Entry 7OTK (X-ray diffraction, 2.95 A resolution); this record covers chains C and D of the 4 polymer chains in the assembly.

== Chain C ==
Name: Reverse transcriptase/ribonuclease H
From: Human immunodeficiency virus type 1 group M subtype B (isolate BH10)
Notes: EC 2.7.7.49, 2.7.7.7, 3.1.26.13, 3.1.13.2
UniProt: P03366 (POL_HV1B1); residues 1-554 here correspond to UniProt positions 600-1153 (UniProt number = residue number + 599)
Amino-acid sequence (556 residues; row label = number of the first residue in the row; numbers below 1 keep their minus sign (Met-1 is residue -1)):
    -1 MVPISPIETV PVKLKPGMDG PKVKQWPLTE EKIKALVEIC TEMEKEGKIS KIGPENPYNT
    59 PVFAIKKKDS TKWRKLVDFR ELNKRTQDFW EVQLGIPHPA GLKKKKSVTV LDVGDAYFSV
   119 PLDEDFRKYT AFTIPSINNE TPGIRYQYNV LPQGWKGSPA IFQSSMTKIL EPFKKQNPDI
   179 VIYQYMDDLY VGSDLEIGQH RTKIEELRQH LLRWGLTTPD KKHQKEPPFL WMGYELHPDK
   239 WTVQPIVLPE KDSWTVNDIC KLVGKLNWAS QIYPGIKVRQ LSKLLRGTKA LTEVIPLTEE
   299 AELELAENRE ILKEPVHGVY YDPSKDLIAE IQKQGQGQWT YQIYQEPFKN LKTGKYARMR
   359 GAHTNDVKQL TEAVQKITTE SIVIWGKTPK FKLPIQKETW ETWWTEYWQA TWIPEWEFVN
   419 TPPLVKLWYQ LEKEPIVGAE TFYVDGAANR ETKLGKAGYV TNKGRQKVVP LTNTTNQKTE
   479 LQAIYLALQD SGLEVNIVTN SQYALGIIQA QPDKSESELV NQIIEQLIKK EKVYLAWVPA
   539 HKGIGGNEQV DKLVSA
Disordered / not traced: -1
Construct notes: initiating methionine (-1); expression tag (0); conflict Cys258 (Gln857 in P03366), Ser280 (Cys879 in P03366), Asn498 (Asp1097 in P03366)
UniProt features mapped onto this chain:
  - region: Phe227 to His235 (RT 'primer grip')
  - motif: Trp398 to Trp414 (Tryptophan repeat motif)
  - binding site (Mg(2+)): Asp110, Asp185, Asp186, Asp443, Glu478, Asp549
  - site: Trp401 (Essential for RT p66/p51 heterodimerization), Trp414 (Essential for RT p66/p51 heterodimerization), Phe440, Tyr441 (Cleavage)

== Chain D ==
Name: Reverse transcriptase/ribonuclease H
From: Human immunodeficiency virus type 1 group M subtype B (isolate BH10)
Notes: EC 2.7.7.49, 2.7.7.7, 3.1.26.13, 3.1.13.2
UniProt: P03366 (POL_HV1B1); residues 1-428 here correspond to UniProt positions 600-1027 (UniProt number = residue number + 599)
Amino-acid sequence (428 residues; numbered 1 to 428; the number before each row is that of its first residue):
     1 PISPIETVPV KLKPGMDGPK VKQWPLTEEK IKALVEICTE MEKEGKISKI GPENPYNTPV
    61 FAIKKKDSTK WRKLVDFREL NKRTQDFWEV QLGIPHPAGL KKKKSVTVLD VGDAYFSVPL
   121 DEDFRKYTAF TIPSINNETP GIRYQYNVLP QGWKGSPAIF QSSMTKILEP FKKQNPDIVI
   181 YQYMDDLYVG SDLEIGQHRT KIEELRQHLL RWGLTTPDKK HQKEPPFLWM GYELHPDKWT
   241 VQPIVLPEKD SWTVNDIQKL VGKLNWASQI YPGIKVRQLS KLLRGTKALT EVIPLTEEAE
   301 LELAENREIL KEPVHGVYYD PSKDLIAEIQ KQGQGQWTYQ IYQEPFKNLK TGKYARMRGA
   361 HTNDVKQLTE AVQKITTESI VIWGKTPKFK LPIQKETWET WWTEYWQATW IPEWEFVNTP
   421 PLVKLWYQ
Disordered / not traced: 1-3, 215-228
Construct notes: conflict Ser280 (Cys879 in P03366)
UniProt features mapped onto this chain:
  - region: Phe227 to His235 (RT 'primer grip')
  - motif: Trp398 to Trp414 (Tryptophan repeat motif)
  - binding site (Mg(2+)): Asp110, Asp185, Asp186
  - site (Essential for RT p66/p51 heterodimerization): Trp401, Trp414

== Interface between chain C and chain D ==
Pairs across the interface (116):
  Val8(C) with Glu53(D)
  Pro9(C) with Glu53(D)
  Gln85(C) with Glu53(D), hydrogen bond (side chain-backbone)
  Asp86(C) with Lys20(D), salt bridge; Pro55(D)
  Phe87(C) with Pro52(D); Glu53(D)
  Trp88(C) with Val21(D); Lys22(D); Pro52(D), hydrogen bond (backbone-backbone); Asn54(D); Pro55(D); Asn57(D); Thr131(D); Arg143(D)
  Val90(C) with Pro140(D); Gly141(D), hydrogen bond (backbone-backbone); Arg143(D)
  Gln91(C) with Pro140(D)
  Leu92(C) with Thr131(D); Asn137(D)
  Gly93(C) with Asn137(D), hydrogen bond (backbone-side chain)
  Ile94(C) with Asn137(D)
  Pro95(C) with Asn136(D)
  His96(C) with Asn136(D), hydrogen bond (backbone-side chain)
  Gly99(C) with Asn136(D)
  Ala158(C) with Pro52(D)
  Ser162(C) with Pro52(D)
  Thr165(C) with Pro140(D)
  Glu169(C) with Lys49(D), salt bridge
  Lys172(C) with Thr139(D)
  Ile180(C) with Glu138(D)
  Tyr181(C) with Asn136(D); Glu138(D)
  Gln182(C) with Glu138(D), hydrogen bond (backbone-backbone); Pro140(D)
  Arg358(C) with Glu396(D), salt bridge
  Gln373(C) with Glu396(D); Thr397(D), hydrogen bond
  Thr376(C) with Thr400(D); Trp401(D)
  Ile380(C) with Pro25(D), hydrophobic; Leu26(D); Thr27(D)
  Val381(C) with Pro25(D), hydrophobic; Ile135(D); Asn136(D), hydrogen bond (backbone-backbone)
  Ile382(C) with Ile135(D); Asn136(D)
  Trp383(C) with Ile135(D)
  Gly384(C) with Thr27(D); Glu28(D), hydrogen bond (backbone-backbone); Ile135(D)
  Thr386(C) with Trp401(D)
  Trp402(C) with Lys331(D), hydrogen bond (backbone-side chain); His361(D); Thr362(D); Asp364(D)
  Tyr405(C) with Lys331(D), hydrogen bond (backbone-side chain)
  Trp406(C) with Lys331(D); Asn418(D), hydrogen bond; Thr419(D); Pro420(D); Pro421(D)
  Gln407(C) with Lys331(D), hydrogen bond (backbone-side chain); Pro392(D); Ile393(D); Gln394(D); Val417(D), hydrogen bond (side chain-backbone); Asn418(D)
  Ala408(C) with Pro392(D), hydrogen bond (backbone-backbone); Ile393(D)
  Thr409(C) with Asp364(D)
  Trp410(C) with Thr362(D), hydrogen bond (side chain-backbone); Asn363(D); Val365(D), hydrophobic; Trp401(D), hydrophobic; Tyr405(D)
  Pro412(C) with Trp401(D), hydrophobic
  Pro433(C) with Asn255(D); Leu289(D), hydrophobic
  Ile434(C) with Thr290(D)
  Val435(C) with Thr290(D)
  Thr439(C) with Ala288(D); Leu289(D), hydrogen bond (side chain-backbone)
  Tyr441(C) with Gln258(D); Thr286(D); Lys287(D), hydrogen bond (side chain-backbone)
  Val458(C) with Thr286(D)
  Thr459(C) with Thr286(D)
  Asn460(C) with Thr286(D); Ala288(D)
  Asn494(C) with Leu289(D)
  Val496(C) with Gln258(D); Leu289(D), hydrophobic
  Gly504(C) with Pro420(D)
  Gln507(C) with Pro421(D)
  Tyr532(C) with Asn255(D), hydrogen bond; Leu289(D), hydrophobic
  Val536(C) with Gln258(D)
  Pro537(C) with Gly262(D); Asn265(D)
  Lys540(C) with Asn265(D); Arg277(D); Ser280(D), hydrogen bond (backbone-side chain)
  Gly541(C) with Ser280(D); Leu283(D)
  Ile542(C) with Gln258(D); Val261(D), hydrophobic; Leu283(D)
  Gly543(C) with Leu283(D), hydrogen bond (backbone-backbone); Arg284(D); Gly285(D)
  Gly544(C) with Gly285(D); Thr286(D)
  Gln547(C) with Arg284(D), hydrogen bond (side chain-backbone)
Interface residues without a listed pair, chain C (69 interface residues in all): Leu100, Ile159, Gln161, Thr377, Thr403, Glu432, Gln500, Ala534, Trp535
Interface residues without a listed pair, chain D (64 interface residues in all): Ile50, Gly51, Pro133, Val254, Lys259, Trp266, Val276, Leu368

== Overview ==
Chain C and chain D form an interface of 69 and 64 residues respectively, with 22 hydrogen bonds and 3 salt
bridges. Polar contacts include Asp86(C)-Lys20(D), Glu169(C)-Lys49(D) and Arg358(C)-Glu396(D). Curated
annotation (UniProt) lists 6 Mg2+-binding residues on chain C; 3 Mg2+-binding residues on chain D.
Here chain C is Reverse transcriptase/ribonuclease H and chain D is Reverse transcriptase/ribonuclease H, both
from Human immunodeficiency virus type 1 group M subtype B (isolate BH10). Entry 7OTK (HIV-1 reverse
transcriptase complex with DNA and inhibitor rmc-233) was determined by X-ray diffraction, deposited together
with 7OT6, 7OTA, 7OTN, 7OTX, 7OTZ and 7OUT.
